PDB entry 5EXB | X-ray diffraction, 1.81 A resolution | chains A and O of the 4 polymer chains in the assembly

# Chain A (and O)
Name: Green fluorescent protein
Source organism: Dendronephthya sp
Notes: chain O of this document is another copy of the same molecule, construct and numbering; everything in this record applies to it too
UniProt: Q8T6U0 (Q8T6U0_9CNID); aligned to UniProt positions 2-225 over residues 2-225
Chain sequence (232 residues; numbered 0 to 233; 2 numbers in that range are skipped by the numbering (no residue carries them; nothing is unmodelled there); the number before each row is that of its first residue; numbering starts at 0):
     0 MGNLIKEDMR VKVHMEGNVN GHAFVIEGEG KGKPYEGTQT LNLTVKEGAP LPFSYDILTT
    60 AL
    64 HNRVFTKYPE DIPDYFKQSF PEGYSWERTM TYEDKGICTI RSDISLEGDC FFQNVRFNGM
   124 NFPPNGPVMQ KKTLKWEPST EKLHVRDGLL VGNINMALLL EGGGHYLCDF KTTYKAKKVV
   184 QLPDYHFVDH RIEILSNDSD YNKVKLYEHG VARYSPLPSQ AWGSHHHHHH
Not modelled in the structure: 0-2, 226-233 (chain O: 0-1, 226-233)
Covalent attachments: covalent link Leu61-His64
Modified residues: His64 (chromophore; 5SQ)
Differences from the reference sequence: initiating methionine (0); expression tag (1, 226-233); chromophore (64, 64, 64)

# Interface between chain A and chain O
Pairs across the interface (64; chain A residue first):
  Glu96(A) with Arg149(O), salt bridge
  Glu140(A) with Tyr188(O)
  Pro141(A) with Tyr188(O); Phe190(O); Ser218(O)
  Thr143(A) with Thr143(O); Arg216(O)
  Lys145(A) with Asn158(O)
  His147(A) with Leu170(O)
  Arg149(A) with Glu96(O), salt bridge; His168(O), hydrogen bond (side chain-backbone); Leu170(O)
  Asn156(A) with Asn158(O)
  Ile157(A) with Asn158(O), hydrogen bond (backbone-side chain)
  Asn158(A) with Lys145(O); Asn156(O); Ile157(O); Asn158(O), hydrogen bond (backbone-side chain)
  Met159(A) with Lys145(O)
  Ala160(A) with Tyr188(O)
  His168(A) with His147(O); Arg149(O), hydrogen bond (backbone-side chain); Tyr188(O)
  Leu170(A) with Lys145(O); His147(O); Asn156(O)
  Tyr188(A) with Glu140(O); Asn158(O); Ala160(O); His168(O)
  Phe190(A) with Pro141(O)
  Asp192(A) with Pro219(O)
  His193(A) with Leu220(O)
  Arg194(A) with Ser218(O), hydrogen bond; Leu220(O), hydrogen bond (side chain-backbone); Pro221(O), hydrogen bond (side chain-backbone); Ser222(O), hydrogen bond
  Glu196(A) with Ser222(O); Gln223(O), hydrogen bond (side chain-backbone); Ala224(O), hydrogen bond (side chain-backbone)
  Leu198(A) with Gln223(O); Ala224(O), hydrophobic
  Tyr210(A) with Gln223(O)
  His212(A) with Leu220(O)
  Gly213(A) with Leu220(O)
  Val214(A) with Leu220(O), hydrophobic
  Arg216(A) with Thr143(O), hydrogen bond; Arg216(O)
  Ser218(A) with Pro141(O); Arg194(O)
  Pro219(A) with Asp192(O)
  Leu220(A) with Asp192(O); His193(O); Arg194(O), hydrogen bond (backbone-side chain); His212(O); Val214(O), hydrophobic
  Pro221(A) with Arg194(O), hydrogen bond (backbone-side chain); Glu196(O)
  Ser222(A) with Arg194(O); Glu196(O), hydrogen bond
  Gln223(A) with Glu196(O), hydrogen bond (backbone-side chain); Leu198(O); Tyr210(O)
  Ala224(A) with Glu196(O), hydrogen bond (backbone-side chain)
Interface residues without a listed pair, chain A (35 interface residues in all): Ser142, Tyr169
Interface residues without a listed pair, chain O (33 interface residues in all): Ser142, Gly213

# Overview
Chain A and chain O form an interface of 35 and 33 residues respectively; the contacts include 16 hydrogen
bonds and 2 salt bridges. Among the polar pairs are Glu96(A)-Arg149(O), Arg149(A)-His168(O) and
Ile157(A)-Asn158(O).
Both chains are Green fluorescent protein (Dendronephthya sp). Entry 5EXB (Wild type green fluorescent protein
DendFP (Dendronephthya sp.)) was determined by X-ray diffraction, deposited together with 5EXC.
